3JXD - chains A and L of the 4 polymer chains in the assembly; structure by X-ray diffraction, 2.10 A resolution.

== Chain A ==
Molecule: 20-nt DNA strand
Sequence (20 nucleotides; numbered 21 to 40; the number before each row is that of its first residue):
    21 CATTTAAGAC GTCTTAAATG
Ion coordination: rubidium ion near DG40 (its only coordinating residue here)

== Chain L ==
Protein: Repressor protein C2
Source organism: Enterobacteria phage P22
Notes: fragment: N-terminal domain:
UniProt: P69202 (RPC2_BPP22); residue numbers follow UniProt; this construct covers 2-68
Sequence (67 residues; row label = number of the first residue in the row):
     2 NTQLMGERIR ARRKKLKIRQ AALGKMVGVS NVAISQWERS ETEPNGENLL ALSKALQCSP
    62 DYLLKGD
Not modelled in the structure: 2
Curated features (UniProtKB/Swiss-Prot):
  - DNA-binding region: Gln21 to Arg40 (H-T-H motif)
Reported in the primary citation:
  - specificity-determining residues: Glu44

== Chain A / chain L interface ==
Contacting residue pairs (14; chain A residue first):
  DA22(A) with Arg20(L), salt bridge to the phosphate
  DT23(A) with Arg14(L), salt bridge to the phosphate; Arg20(L), phosphate contact; Gln21(L), hydrogen bond to the phosphate; Asn32(L), base contact
  DT24(A) with Arg11(L), salt bridge to the phosphate; Gln21(L), hydrogen bond to the phosphate; Asn32(L), base contact; Val33(L), base contact; Ser36(L), hydrogen bond to the phosphate; Arg40(L), salt bridge to the phosphate
  DT25(A) with Val33(L), base contact; Arg40(L), salt bridge to the phosphate
  DA26(A) with Val33(L), base contact
Interface residues without a listed pair, chain A (7 interface residues in all): DA27, DT32
Interface residues without a listed pair, chain L (12 interface residues in all): Ala22, Gln37, Glu42, Asn46

== In short ==
Chain A and chain L form an interface of 7 and 12 residues respectively; the contacts include 3 hydrogen bonds
and 5 salt bridges. Among the polar pairs are DT23(A)-Gln21(L), DT24(A)-Gln21(L) and DT24(A)-Ser36(L). The
paper reports the specificity determinant Glu44(L).
Chain A is a 20-nt DNA strand and chain L is Repressor protein C2 (Enterobacteria phage P22); the structure,
Crystal structure of the P22 c2 repressor protein in complex with synthetic operator 9C in the ..., was
determined by X-ray diffraction (same publication as 3JXB and 3JXC).
